7FEJ - chains 1 and 3 of the 6 polymer chains in the assembly; structure by electron microscopy, 3.91 A resolution.

[Chain 1]
Name: A/af/72 VP1
Source organism: Foot-and-mouth disease virus
Chain sequence (212 residues; each row starts with the number of its first residue):
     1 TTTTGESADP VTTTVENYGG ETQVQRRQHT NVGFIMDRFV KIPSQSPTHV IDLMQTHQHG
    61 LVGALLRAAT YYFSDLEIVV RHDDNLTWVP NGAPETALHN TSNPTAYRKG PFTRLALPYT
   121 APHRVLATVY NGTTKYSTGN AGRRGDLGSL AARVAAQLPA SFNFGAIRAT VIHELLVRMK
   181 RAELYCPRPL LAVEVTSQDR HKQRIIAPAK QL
Disordered / not traced: 135-155, 211-212

[Chain 3]
Name: A/af/72 VP3
Source organism: Foot-and-mouth disease virus
Chain sequence (221 residues; each row starts with the number of its first residue):
     1 GIVPVACSAG YGGLVTTDPK TADPIYGMVY NPPRTNYPGR FTNLLDVAEA CPTFLCFDDG
    61 KPYVVTRADG QRLLAKFDVS LAAKHMSNTY LSGIAQYYAQ YSGTINLHFM FTGPTDSKAR
   121 YMVAYVPPGM ETPPDTPEEA AHCIHAEWDT GLNSKFTFSI PYVSAADYAY TASDVAETTN
   181 VQGWVCIYQI THGKAEDDTL VVSLSAGKDF ELRLPIDPRS Q
Disordered / not traced: 221

[How chain 1 and chain 3 interact]
Contacting residue pairs - 38 pairs, chain 1 then chain 3:
  Pro-90(1) with Ala-99(3), hydrophobic; Leu-214(3), hydrophobic; Ile-216(3)
  Asn-91(1) with Tyr-170(3), hydrogen bond
  Ala-93(1) with Ile-216(3), hydrophobic
  Pro-94(1) with Ile-216(3)
  Ala-97(1) with Asp-217(3); Pro-218(3), hydrophobic
  Asn-100(1) with Asp-217(3); Pro-218(3); Arg-219(3), hydrogen bond (side chain-backbone)
  Thr-101(1) with Thr-16(3), hydrogen bond (backbone-side chain)
  Ser-102(1) with Thr-16(3), hydrogen bond (backbone-side chain); Asp-217(3), hydrogen bond
  Asn-103(1) with Thr-16(3); Asp-217(3), hydrogen bond (backbone-side chain)
  Pro-104(1) with Thr-16(3); Thr-17(3)
  Thr-105(1) with Leu-14(3); Val-15(3); Thr-16(3), hydrogen bond (backbone-backbone)
  Ala-106(1) with Leu-14(3)
  Tyr-107(1) with Leu-14(3), hydrophobic
  Lys-109(1) with Gly-13(3)
  Phe-112(1) with Gly-10(3)
  Thr-113(1) with Gly-10(3)
  Arg-114(1) with Ala-9(3); Gly-10(3), hydrogen bond (backbone-backbone); Tyr-11(3)
  Thr-120(1) with Gln-100(3), hydrogen bond (backbone-side chain); Arg-213(3), hydrogen bond (backbone-side chain); Leu-214(3)
  Pro-122(1) with Gln-100(3); Asp-167(3); Tyr-168(3); Tyr-170(3), hydrophobic
  His-123(1) with Ala-166(3)
  Ser-161(1) with Tyr-170(3), hydrogen bond
Also at the interface, not in a pair above, chain 1 (23 interface residues in all): Gly-92, Ala-121
Also at the interface, not in a pair above, chain 3 (22 interface residues in all): Ala-172, Pro-215

[In short]
Chain 1 and chain 3 form an interface of 23 and 22 residues respectively; the contacts include 11 hydrogen
bonds. Polar contacts include Asn-91(1)/Tyr-170(3), Asn-100(1)/Arg-219(3) and Thr-101(1)/Thr-16(3).
Here chain 1 is A/af/72 VP1 and chain 3 is A/af/72 VP3, both from Foot-and-mouth disease virus. Entry 7FEJ
(Complex of FMDV A/AF/72 and bovine neutralizing scFv antibody R55) was determined by electron microscopy,
deposited together with 7FEI.
